Entry 7TMT (electron microscopy, 3.80 A resolution); this record covers chains a and e of the 31 polymer chains in the assembly.

# Chain a
Protein: V-type proton ATPase subunit a, vacuolar isoform
Source organism: Saccharomyces cerevisiae
UniProtKB: P32563 (VPH1_YEAST); residue numbers follow UniProt; this construct covers 1-840
Amino-acid sequence (840 residues; each row starts with the number of its first residue):
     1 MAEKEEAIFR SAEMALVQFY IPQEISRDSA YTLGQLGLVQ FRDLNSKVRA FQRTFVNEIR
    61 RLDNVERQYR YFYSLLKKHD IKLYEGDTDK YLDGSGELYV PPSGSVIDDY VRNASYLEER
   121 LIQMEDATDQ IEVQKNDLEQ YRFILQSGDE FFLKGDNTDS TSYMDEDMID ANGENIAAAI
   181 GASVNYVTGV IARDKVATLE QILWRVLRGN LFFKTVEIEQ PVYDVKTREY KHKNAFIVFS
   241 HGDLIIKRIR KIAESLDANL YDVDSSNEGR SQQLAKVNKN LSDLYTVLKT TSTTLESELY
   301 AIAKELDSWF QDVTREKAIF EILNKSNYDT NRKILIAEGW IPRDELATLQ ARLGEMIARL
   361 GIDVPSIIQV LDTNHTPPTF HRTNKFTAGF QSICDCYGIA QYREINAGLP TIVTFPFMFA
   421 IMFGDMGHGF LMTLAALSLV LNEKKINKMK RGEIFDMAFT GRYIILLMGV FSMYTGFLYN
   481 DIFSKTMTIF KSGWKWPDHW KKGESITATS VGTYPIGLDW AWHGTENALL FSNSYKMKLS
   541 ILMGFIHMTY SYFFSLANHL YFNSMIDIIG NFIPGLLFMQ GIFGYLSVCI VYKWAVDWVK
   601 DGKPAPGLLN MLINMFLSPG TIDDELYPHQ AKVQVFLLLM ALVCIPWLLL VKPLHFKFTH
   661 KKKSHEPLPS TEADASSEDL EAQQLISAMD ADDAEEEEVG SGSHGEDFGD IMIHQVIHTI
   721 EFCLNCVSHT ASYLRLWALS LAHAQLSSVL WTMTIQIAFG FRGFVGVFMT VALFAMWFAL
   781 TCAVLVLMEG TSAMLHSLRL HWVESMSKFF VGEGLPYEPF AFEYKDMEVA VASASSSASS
Not modelled in the structure: 1-3, 146-185, 656-708, 831-840
Swiss-Prot annotation at these positions:
  - modified residue: A2 (N-acetylalanine)
  - mutagenesis: D425 (D425N: Reduces assembly of V-ATPase complexes and reduces ATPase activity of the assembled complexes), K538 (K538A: Reduces assembly of V-ATPase complexes), K593 (K593A: Reduces ATPase activity), Q634 (Q634L: Reduces subunit stability), H729 (H729R: Reduces ATPase activity), R735 (R735L: Reduces subunit stability), L739 (L739S: Reduces ATPase activity), H743 (H743A/E/Y: Reduces ATPase activity), L746 (L746S: Reduces ATPase activity), L780 (L780S: Reduces assembly of V-ATPase complexes), E789 (E789A/D/H/Q: Abolishes ATPase activity and proton transport, but does not affect complex assembly), L800 (L800S: Reduces assembly of V-ATPase complexes), 4 further mutagenesis entries in UniProt

# Chain e
Protein: V-type proton ATPase subunit e
Source organism: Saccharomyces cerevisiae
UniProtKB: Q3E7B6 (VA0E_YEAST); residue numbers follow UniProt; this construct covers 1-73
Amino-acid sequence (73 residues; row label = number of the first residue in the row):
     1 MSSFYTVVGV FIVVSAMSVL FWIMAPKNNQ AVWRSTVILT LAMMFLMWAI TFLCQLHPLV
    61 APRRSDLRPE FAE
Not modelled in the structure: 1-3, 68-73

# How chain a and chain e interact
Pairs across the interface (62):
  I8(a) - A31(e)
  I8(a) - V32(e)  hydrophobic
  N384(a) - N29(e)
  P410(a) - L39(e)  hydrophobic
  V413(a) - L39(e)  hydrophobic
  F417(a) - M43(e)  hydrophobic
  F417(a) - M44(e)
  F417(a) - M47(e)  hydrophobic
  M418(a) - M43(e)  hydrophobic
  Y474(a) - M44(e)  hydrogen bond (side chain-backbone)
  Y474(a) - W48(e)
  L478(a) - M47(e)  hydrophobic
  L478(a) - T51(e)
  W494(a) - Q55(e)  hydrogen bond
  W494(a) - P58(e)  hydrophobic
  W494(a) - V60(e)
  W494(a) - A61(e)  hydrophobic
  W494(a) - P62(e)
  W496(a) - P62(e)
  W500(a) - L67(e)  hydrogen bond (side chain-backbone)
  S505(a) - R64(e)
  S505(a) - S65(e)
  I506(a) - P62(e)
  I506(a) - R63(e)
  I506(a) - R64(e)
  T507(a) - P62(e)
  T507(a) - R63(e)
  A508(a) - A61(e)
  A508(a) - P62(e)  hydrogen bond (backbone-backbone)
  T513(a) - Q55(e)
  T513(a) - L56(e)
  Y514(a) - Q55(e)
  P515(a) - W48(e)  hydrogen bond (backbone-side chain)
  I516(a) - W48(e)
  G517(a) - T51(e)
  D519(a) - Q55(e)
  W522(a) - V60(e)
  W522(a) - A61(e)
  W522(a) - P62(e)
  T525(a) - P62(e)
  T525(a) - R63(e)
  E526(a) - R63(e)  hydrogen bond (backbone-backbone)
  N527(a) - V60(e)
  N527(a) - A61(e)  hydrogen bond (side chain-backbone)
  N527(a) - P62(e)
  F531(a) - Q55(e)
  Y535(a) - I50(e)
  Y535(a) - T51(e)  hydrogen bond
  Y535(a) - C54(e)  hydrophobic
  L539(a) - M47(e)  hydrophobic
  L539(a) - I50(e)  hydrophobic
  L542(a) - I50(e)  hydrophobic
  I546(a) - L46(e)  hydrophobic
  Y550(a) - L39(e)  hydrophobic
  V591(a) - L53(e)
  W594(a) - I50(e)
  W594(a) - L53(e)
  W594(a) - C54(e)
  W594(a) - H57(e)  hydrogen bond (backbone-side chain)
  A595(a) - H57(e)  hydrogen bond (backbone-side chain)
  V596(a) - H57(e)
  D597(a) - H57(e)
Interface residues without a listed pair, chain a (43 interface residues in all): A7, F9, T414, L518, M543, W598, A605
Interface residues without a listed pair, chain e (26 interface residues in all): T36, L59

# Summary
The interface between chain a and chain e involves 43 residues on one side and 26 on the other, with 10
hydrogen bonds. Polar pairs include Y474(a)-M44(e), W494(a)-Q55(e) and W500(a)-L67(e). UniProt lists 16
mutagenesis sites on chain a.
Here chain a is V-type proton ATPase subunit a, vacuolar isoform and chain e is V-type proton ATPase subunit
e, both from Saccharomyces cerevisiae. Entry 7TMT (V-ATPase from Saccharomyces cerevisiae, State 3) was
determined by electron microscopy, deposited together with 7TMM, 7TMO, 7TMP, 7TMQ, 7TMR and 7TMS.
